PDB entry 2E1V | X-ray diffraction, 1.80 A resolution | chain A

# Chain A
Protein: acyl transferase
Source organism: Chrysanthemum x morifolium
Notes: EC 2.-.-.-
UniProt: A4PHY4 (A4PHY4_CHRMO); residue numbers follow UniProt; this construct covers 1-454
Sequence (454 residues; row label = number of the first residue in the row):
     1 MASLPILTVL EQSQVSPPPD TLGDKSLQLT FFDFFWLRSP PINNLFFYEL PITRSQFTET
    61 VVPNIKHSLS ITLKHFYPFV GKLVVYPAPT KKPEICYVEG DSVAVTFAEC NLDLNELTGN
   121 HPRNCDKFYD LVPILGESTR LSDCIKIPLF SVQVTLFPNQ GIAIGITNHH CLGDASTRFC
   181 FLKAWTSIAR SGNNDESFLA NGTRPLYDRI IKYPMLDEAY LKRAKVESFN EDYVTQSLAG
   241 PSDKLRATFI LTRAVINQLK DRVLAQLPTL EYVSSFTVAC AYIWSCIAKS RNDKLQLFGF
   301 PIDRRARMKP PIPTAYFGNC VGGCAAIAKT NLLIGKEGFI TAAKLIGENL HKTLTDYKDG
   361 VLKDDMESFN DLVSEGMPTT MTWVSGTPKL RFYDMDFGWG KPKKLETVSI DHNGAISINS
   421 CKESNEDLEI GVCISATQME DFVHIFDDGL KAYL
Unresolved in the structure: 1-5, 365-369, 451-454
Disulfide bonds: Cys125-Cys433
Modified residues: Mse1, Mse366 (selenomethionine); Mse215, Mse308, Mse377, Mse381, Mse395, Mse439 (selenomethionine; parent Met)

# Overview
Chain A is acyl transferase (Chrysanthemum x morifolium); the structure, Crystal structure of Dendranthema
morifolium DmAT, seleno-methionine derivative, was determined by X-ray diffraction (same publication as 2E1U).
